Entry 4U7U (X-ray diffraction, 3.00 A resolution); this record covers chains W and X of the 24 polymer chains in the assembly.

[Chain W]
Molecule: CRISPR system Cascade subunit CasD
Source organism: Escherichia coli K12
Reference sequence: Q46898 (CAS5_ECOLI); numbering as in UniProt (aligned over 1-224)
Sequence (224 residues; row label = number of the first residue in the row):
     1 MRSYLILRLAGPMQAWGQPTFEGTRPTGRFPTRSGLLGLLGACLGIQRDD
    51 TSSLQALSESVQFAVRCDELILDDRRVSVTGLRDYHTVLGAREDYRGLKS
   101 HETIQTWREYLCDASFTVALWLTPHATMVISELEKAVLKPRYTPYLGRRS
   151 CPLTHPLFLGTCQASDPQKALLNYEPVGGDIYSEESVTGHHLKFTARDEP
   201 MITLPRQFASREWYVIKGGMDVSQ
Not modelled in the structure: 219-224
Reported in the primary citation:
  - binding site for crRNA: Pro19, Gly38 to Leu39, Arg48, Leu89, Arg108, Tyr142, Tyr145, Arg206, Phe208

[Chain X]
Molecule: crRNA
Sequence (61 nucleotides; each row starts with the number of its first residue):
     1 AUAAACCGGGCUCCCUGUCGGUUGUAAUUGAUAAUGUUGAGAGUUCCCCG
    51 CGCCAGCGGGG

[Chain W / chain X interface]
Pairs across the interface (51; chain W residue first):
  Trp16(W) - U2(X)  base contact
  Gly17(W) - A3(X)  base contact
  Gln18(W) - A3(X)  base contact
  Pro19(W) - A3(X)  base contact
  Thr20(W) - A3(X)  hydrogen bond to the base
  Arg25(W) - A3(X)  hydrogen bond to the phosphate
  Arg25(W) - A4(X)  salt bridge to the phosphate
  Pro26(W) - A3(X)  sugar contact
  Ser34(W) - U2(X)  sugar contact
  Ser34(W) - A3(X)  hydrogen bond to the phosphate
  Gly35(W) - U2(X)  base contact
  Gly38(W) - A1(X)  sugar contact
  Gly38(W) - U2(X)  sugar contact
  Leu39(W) - U2(X)  base contact
  Gly41(W) - A1(X)  sugar contact
  Ala42(W) - A1(X)  sugar contact
  Ile46(W) - A1(X)  phosphate contact
  Gln47(W) - A1(X)  base contact
  Arg48(W) - A1(X)  sugar contact
  Arg48(W) - U2(X)  salt bridge to the phosphate
  Arg48(W) - A5(X)  hydrogen bond to the sugar
  Tyr85(W) - G9(X)  phosphate contact
  His86(W) - C7(X)  hydrogen bond to the sugar
  His86(W) - G9(X)  phosphate contact
  Thr87(W) - C7(X)  hydrogen bond to the sugar
  Thr87(W) - G8(X)  base contact
  Thr87(W) - G9(X)  hydrogen bond to the phosphate
  Val88(W) - C7(X)  base contact
  Val88(W) - G8(X)  phosphate contact
  Leu89(W) - G8(X)  hydrogen bond to the phosphate
  Arg92(W) - A5(X)  base contact
  Arg92(W) - C6(X)  hydrogen bond to the base
  Thr103(W) - G9(X)  base contact
  Arg108(W) - C7(X)  hydrogen bond to the base
  Tyr142(W) - A1(X)  stacking on the base
  Thr143(W) - U2(X)  base contact
  Pro144(W) - U2(X)  base contact
  Tyr145(W) - A1(X)  hydrogen bond to the sugar
  Tyr145(W) - U2(X)  hydrogen bond to the base
  Tyr145(W) - A4(X)  hydrogen bond to the sugar
  Gly147(W) - U2(X)  hydrogen bond to the sugar
  Gly147(W) - A4(X)  sugar contact
  Arg148(W) - A4(X)  salt bridge to the phosphate
  Arg148(W) - A5(X)  phosphate contact
  Arg149(W) - A1(X)  hydrogen bond to the base
  Arg149(W) - A5(X)  hydrogen bond to the phosphate
  Arg149(W) - C6(X)  phosphate contact
  Arg197(W) - A3(X)  base contact
  Arg206(W) - A3(X)  salt bridge to the phosphate
  Arg206(W) - A4(X)  base contact
  Phe208(W) - A3(X)  stacking on the base
Other interface residues (no listed pair), chain W (36 interface residues in all): Thr32, Leu146

[Summary]
36 residues of chain W face 9 of chain X across their interface; the contacts include 16 hydrogen bonds, 4
salt bridges and 2 aromatic stacking contacts. Among the polar pairs are Thr20(W)-A3(X), Arg92(W)-C6(X) and
Arg108(W)-C7(X). From the paper: a binding site for crRNA at Pro19(W), Gly38(W) and Arg48(W) among others.
Here chain W is CRISPR system Cascade subunit CasD (Escherichia coli K12) and chain X is crRNA. Entry 4U7U
(Crystal structure of RNA-guided immune Cascade complex from E.coli) was determined by X-ray diffraction.
